PDB entry 5NAN | X-ray diffraction, 3.30 A resolution | chains A and B of the 3 polymer chains in the assembly

# Chain A
Molecule: Interleukin-17A
Organism: Homo sapiens
Reference sequence: Q16552 (IL17_HUMAN); numbering as in UniProt (aligned over 24-155)
Sequence (132 residues; row label = number of the first residue in the row):
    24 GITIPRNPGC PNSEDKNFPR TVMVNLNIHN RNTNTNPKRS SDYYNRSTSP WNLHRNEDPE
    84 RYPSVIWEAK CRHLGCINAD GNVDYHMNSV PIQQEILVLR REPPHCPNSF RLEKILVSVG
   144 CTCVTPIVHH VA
Unresolved in the structure: 24-43, 53-63, 155
Cystine bridges: Cys-94/Cys-144, Cys-99/Cys-146
What the authors report for this chain:
  - mutagenesis - R69A (400-fold): decreased binding to Interleukin-17 receptor A (chain B)
  - mutagenesis - R69A (Kd 15 nM): decreased binding to IL-17RC

# Chain B
Molecule: Interleukin-17 receptor A
Organism: Homo sapiens
Reference sequence: Q96F46 (I17RA_HUMAN); numbering as in UniProt (aligned over 33-320)
Sequence (311 residues; each row starts with the number of its first residue):
    33 LRLLDHRALV CSQPGLNCTV KNSTCLDDSW IHPRNLTPSS PKDLQIQLHF AHTQQGDLFP
    93 VAHIEWTLQT DASILYLEGA ELSVLQLNTN ERLCVRFEFL SKLRHHHRRW RFTFSHFVVD
   153 PDQEYEVTVH HLPKPIPDGD PNHQSKNFLV PDCEHARMKV TTPCMSSGSL WDPNITVETL
   213 EAHQLRVSFT LWNESTHYQI LLTSFPHMEN HSCFEHMHHI PAPRPEEFHQ RSNVTLTLRN
   273 LKGCCRHQVQ IQPFFSSCLN DCLRHSATVS CPEMPDTPEP IPDYMPLWEF RHDSGGGLND
   333 IFEAQKIEWH E
Unresolved in the structure: 304-343
Cystine bridges: Cys-43/Cys-50, Cys-57/Cys-126, Cys-185/Cys-196, Cys-245/Cys-276, Cys-277/Cys-303, Cys-290/Cys-294
Covalent attachments: N-acetylglucosamine (NAG) linked to Asn-225
Construct notes: expression tag (321-343)
UniProt features mapped onto this chain:
  - glycosylation (N-linked (GlcNAc...) asparagine): Asn-49, Asn-54, Asn-67, Asn-206, Asn-225, Asn-242, Asn-265

# How chain A and chain B interact
Pairs across the interface (38; chain A residue first):
  Val-45(A) / Ile-63(B)  hydrophobic
  Tyr-108(A) / Leu-233(B)
  Tyr-108(A) / Met-249(B)  hydrophobic
  Tyr-108(A) / Arg-296(B)  hydrogen bond (backbone-side chain)
  His-109(A) / Leu-233(B)
  His-109(A) / Thr-235(B)
  His-109(A) / Glu-247(B)  salt bridge
  His-109(A) / Arg-296(B)
  Asn-111(A) / Gln-284(B)  hydrogen bond
  Asn-111(A) / Asn-292(B)  hydrogen bond (side chain-backbone)
  Asn-111(A) / Asp-293(B)
  Asn-111(A) / Arg-296(B)  hydrogen bond
  Ser-112(A) / Asn-292(B)  hydrogen bond (backbone-side chain)
  Val-113(A) / Asn-292(B)
  Val-113(A) / Asp-293(B)
  Gln-116(A) / Asn-120(B)
  Gln-116(A) / Thr-121(B)
  Gln-117(A) / Asn-120(B)  hydrogen bond (side chain-backbone)
  Gln-117(A) / Thr-121(B)
  Gln-117(A) / Asn-122(B)  hydrogen bond
  Glu-118(A) / Thr-121(B)  hydrogen bond (backbone-backbone)
  Glu-118(A) / Asn-122(B)
  Glu-118(A) / Glu-123(B)
  Lys-137(A) / Glu-123(B)
  Lys-137(A) / Arg-124(B)  hydrogen bond (side chain-backbone)
  Val-147(A) / Asp-293(B)
  Pro-149(A) / Arg-296(B)
  Ile-150(A) / Leu-295(B)
  Ile-150(A) / Arg-296(B)  hydrogen bond (backbone-backbone)
  Val-151(A) / Gln-282(B)
  Val-151(A) / Arg-296(B)
  Val-151(A) / Ser-298(B)
  His-152(A) / Leu-295(B)
  His-152(A) / Arg-296(B)  hydrogen bond (backbone-backbone)
  His-152(A) / His-297(B)
  His-152(A) / Ser-298(B)  hydrogen bond (backbone-backbone)
  His-153(A) / Ser-298(B)
  Val-154(A) / Ser-298(B)  hydrogen bond (backbone-backbone)
Other interface residues (no listed pair), chain A (20 interface residues in all): Leu-97, Met-110, Leu-139
Other interface residues (no listed pair), chain B (22 interface residues in all): Gln-231, Gln-280, Cys-294, Ala-299
Interface features reported in the paper:
  - specific contacts: Val-45(A)/Ile-63(B) (hydrophobic contact)
  - interface residues, chain A: Tyr-108(A), His-109(A)

# Summary
The interface between chain A and chain B involves 20 residues on one side and 22 on the other, with 13
hydrogen bonds and 1 salt bridge. Polar pairs include His-109(A)/Glu-247(B), Tyr-108(A)/Arg-296(B) and
Asn-111(A)/Gln-284(B). The authors report a hydrophobic contact between Val-45(A) and Ile-63(B). From the
paper: R69A of chain A reduces binding to Interleukin-17 receptor A (chain B); interface residues Tyr-108(A)
and His-109(A).
Chain A is Interleukin-17A and chain B is Interleukin-17 receptor A, both from Homo sapiens; the structure,
Crystal Structure of human IL-17AF in complex with human IL-17RA, was determined by X-ray diffraction,
deposited together with 5N92.
